Entry 2BBB (X-ray diffraction, 1.70 A resolution); this record covers chains A and B.

Chain A:
Protein: Protease
Source organism: Human immunodeficiency virus 1
Notes: EC 3.4.23.16
Reference sequence: Q5RZ09 (Q5RZ09_9HIV1); residues 1-99 here correspond to UniProt positions 69-167 (UniProt number = residue number + 68)
Amino-acid sequence (99 residues; numbered 1 to 99; the number before each row is that of its first residue):
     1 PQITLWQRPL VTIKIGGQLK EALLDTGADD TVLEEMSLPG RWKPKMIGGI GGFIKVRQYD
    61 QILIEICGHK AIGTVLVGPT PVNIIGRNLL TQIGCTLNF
Small-molecule neighbours: HH1 ((3S)-tetrahydrofuran-3-yl (1R)-3-{(2R)-4-[(1S,3S)-3-(2-amino-2-oxoethyl)-2,3-dihydro-1H-inden-1-yl]-2-benzyl-3-oxo-2,3-dihydro-1H-pyrrol-2-yl}-1-benzyl-2-hydroxypropylcarbamate): R8, L23, D25, G27, A28, D29, D30, V32, I47, G48, G49, I50, L76, P81, V82, I84

Chain B:
Protein: Protease
Source organism: Human immunodeficiency virus 1
Notes: EC 3.4.23.16
Reference sequence: Q5RZ09 (Q5RZ09_9HIV1); residues 201-299 here correspond to UniProt positions 69-167 (UniProt number = residue number - 132)
Amino-acid sequence (99 residues; row label = number of the first residue in the row):
   201 PQITLWQRPL VTIKIGGQLK EALLDTGADD TVLEEMSLPG RWKPKMIGGI GGFIKVRQYD
   261 QILIEICGHK AIGTVLVGPT PVNIIGRNLL TQIGCTLNF
Small-molecule neighbours: HH1 ((3S)-tetrahydrofuran-3-yl (1R)-3-{(2R)-4-[(1S,3S)-3-(2-amino-2-oxoethyl)-2,3-dihydro-1H-inden-1-yl]-2-benzyl-3-oxo-2,3-dihydro-1H-pyrrol-2-yl}-1-benzyl-2-hydroxypropylcarbamate): R208, L223, D225, G227, A228, D229, D230, V232, I247, G248, G249, I250, P281, V282, I284

Interface between chain A and chain B:
Residue-residue contacts - 99 pairs, chain A then chain B:
  P1(A) - L297(B)
  P1(A) - N298(B)
  P1(A) - F299(B)  hydrogen bond (backbone-backbone)
  Q2(A) - T296(B)
  Q2(A) - L297(B)
  Q2(A) - N298(B)  hydrogen bond
  I3(A) - T296(B)
  I3(A) - L297(B)  hydrogen bond (backbone-backbone)
  I3(A) - F299(B)  hydrophobic
  L5(A) - T226(B)
  L5(A) - R287(B)  hydrogen bond (backbone-side chain)
  L5(A) - L290(B)  hydrophobic
  L5(A) - T291(B)
  L5(A) - C295(B)
  W6(A) - R287(B)  hydrogen bond (backbone-side chain)
  W6(A) - T291(B)
  Q7(A) - R287(B)
  R8(A) - D229(B)  salt bridge
  R8(A) - R287(B)
  P9(A) - T226(B)
  P9(A) - R287(B)
  P9(A) - L297(B)  hydrophobic
  L23(A) - G227(B)
  L24(A) - T226(B)  hydrogen bond (backbone-side chain)
  L24(A) - L297(B)  hydrophobic
  D25(A) - D225(B)
  D25(A) - T226(B)
  D25(A) - G227(B)  hydrogen bond (side chain-backbone)
  T26(A) - L205(B)
  T26(A) - P209(B)
  T26(A) - L224(B)  hydrogen bond (side chain-backbone)
  T26(A) - D225(B)
  T26(A) - T226(B)  hydrogen bond (backbone-side chain)
  T26(A) - L297(B)
  G27(A) - L223(B)
  G27(A) - L224(B)
  G27(A) - D225(B)
  D29(A) - R208(B)  salt bridge
  G49(A) - I250(B)
  G49(A) - P281(B)
  I50(A) - G249(B)
  I50(A) - I250(B)  hydrogen bond (backbone-backbone)
  I50(A) - G251(B)  hydrogen bond (backbone-backbone)
  I50(A) - G252(B)
  I50(A) - I254(B)  hydrophobic
  I50(A) - T280(B)
  G51(A) - G251(B)
  G51(A) - G252(B)
  G51(A) - I254(B)
  G52(A) - I250(B)
  G52(A) - G251(B)
  I54(A) - I250(B)
  I54(A) - G251(B)
  C67(A) - F299(B)  hydrophobic
  H69(A) - F299(B)
  T80(A) - I250(B)
  P81(A) - G249(B)
  P81(A) - I250(B)
  R87(A) - L205(B)  hydrogen bond (side chain-backbone)
  R87(A) - W206(B)  hydrogen bond (side chain-backbone)
  R87(A) - Q207(B)  hydrogen bond (side chain-backbone)
  R87(A) - R208(B)
  R87(A) - P209(B)
  L90(A) - L205(B)  hydrophobic
  T91(A) - L205(B)
  T91(A) - W206(B)
  Q92(A) - W206(B)
  I93(A) - F299(B)
  G94(A) - N298(B)
  G94(A) - F299(B)
  C95(A) - L205(B)
  C95(A) - L297(B)  hydrophobic
  C95(A) - N298(B)
  C95(A) - F299(B)  hydrophobic
  T96(A) - Q202(B)  hydrogen bond
  T96(A) - I203(B)
  T96(A) - T296(B)
  T96(A) - L297(B)
  T96(A) - N298(B)  hydrogen bond (backbone-backbone)
  L97(A) - P201(B)
  L97(A) - Q202(B)
  L97(A) - I203(B)  hydrogen bond (backbone-backbone)
  L97(A) - L224(B)  hydrophobic
  L97(A) - T226(B)
  L97(A) - C295(B)  hydrophobic
  L97(A) - T296(B)
  L97(A) - L297(B)  hydrophobic
  N98(A) - P201(B)
  N98(A) - Q202(B)
  N98(A) - G294(B)
  N98(A) - C295(B)
  N98(A) - T296(B)  hydrogen bond (backbone-backbone)
  N98(A) - N298(B)  hydrogen bond
  F99(A) - P201(B)  hydrogen bond (backbone-backbone)
  F99(A) - I203(B)  hydrophobic
  F99(A) - H269(B)
  F99(A) - I293(B)
  F99(A) - G294(B)
  F99(A) - C295(B)  hydrophobic
Other interface residues (no listed pair), chain A (39 interface residues in all): V32, I47, G48, P79, I84
Other interface residues (no listed pair), chain B (38 interface residues in all): T204, I247, G248, C267, P279, I284

In short:
The interface between chain A and chain B involves 39 residues on one side and 38 on the other; the contacts
include 20 hydrogen bonds and 2 salt bridges. Polar contacts include R8(A)-D229(B), D29(A)-R208(B) and
Q2(A)-N298(B).
Both chains are Protease (Human immunodeficiency virus 1). Entry 2BBB (Structure of HIV1 protease and
hh1_173_3a complex) was determined by X-ray diffraction together with 2BB9 from the same study.
